PDB entry 3SJB | X-ray diffraction, 3.30 A resolution | chains A and D of the 4 polymer chains in the assembly

Chain A:
Molecule: ATPase GET3
Organism: Saccharomyces cerevisiae
Notes: EC 3.6.-.-
UniProtKB: Q12154 (GET3_YEAST); numbering as in UniProt (aligned over 1-354)
Sequence (362 residues; numbered 1 to 362; the number before each row is that of its first residue):
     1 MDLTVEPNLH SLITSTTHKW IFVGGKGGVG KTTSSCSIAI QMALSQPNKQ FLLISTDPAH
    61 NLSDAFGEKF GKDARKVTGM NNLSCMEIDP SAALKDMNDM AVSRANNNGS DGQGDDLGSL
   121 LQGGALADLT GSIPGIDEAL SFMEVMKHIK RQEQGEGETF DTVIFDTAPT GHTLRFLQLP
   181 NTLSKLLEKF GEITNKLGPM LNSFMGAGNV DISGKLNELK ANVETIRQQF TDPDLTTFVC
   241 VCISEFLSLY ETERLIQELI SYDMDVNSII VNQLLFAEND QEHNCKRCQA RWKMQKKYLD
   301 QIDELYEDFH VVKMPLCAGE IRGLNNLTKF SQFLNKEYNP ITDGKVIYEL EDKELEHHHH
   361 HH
Unresolved in the structure: 1-3, 99-126, 179-213, 355-362
Sequence notes: expression tag (355-362)
Metal / ion sites: Zn2+: Cys-285, Cys-288 (shared with 2 residues of chain B)
UniProt features mapped onto this chain:
  - active site: Asp-57
  - binding site (ATP): Lys-26 to Thr-33, Glu-245, Asn-272, Pro-315 to Arg-322
  - binding site (Zn(2+)): Cys-285, Cys-288

Chain D:
Molecule: Golgi to ER traffic protein 1
Organism: Saccharomyces cerevisiae
Notes: fragment: Get1 cytosolic domain from residue 19 to 103
UniProtKB: P53192 (GET1_YEAST); residue numbers follow UniProt; this construct covers 19-103
Sequence (93 residues; each row starts with the number of its first residue):
    18 MQYTNKYHEK WISKFAPGNE LSKKYLAKVK ERHELKEFNN SISAQDNYAK WTKNNRKLDS
    78 LDKEINNLKD EIQSENKAFQ AHLHKLEHHH HHH
Unresolved in the structure: 18-35, 108-110
Sequence notes: expression tag (18, 104-110)

Chain A / chain D interface:
Contacting residue pairs - 20 pairs, chain A then chain D:
  Phe-246(A) with Ala-61(D); Tyr-65(D), hydrophobic
  Leu-249(A) with Tyr-65(D), hydrogen bond (backbone-side chain)
  Tyr-250(A) with Tyr-65(D), hydrogen bond (backbone-side chain); Trp-68(D), hydrophobic
  Glu-253(A) with Tyr-65(D); Thr-69(D); Arg-73(D), salt bridge
  Gln-257(A) with Arg-73(D)
  Lys-297(A) with Gln-62(D), hydrogen bond (side chain-backbone); Asp-63(D), salt bridge
  Tyr-298(A) with Gln-62(D), hydrogen bond (side chain-backbone)
  Gln-301(A) with Tyr-65(D); Ala-66(D), hydrogen bond (side chain-backbone)
  Glu-304(A) with Ala-66(D); Lys-70(D), salt bridge
  Leu-305(A) with Ala-66(D); Thr-69(D); Arg-73(D)
  Tyr-306(A) with Arg-73(D)
Other interface residues (no listed pair), chain D (10 interface residues in all): Asn-64

Overview:
11 residues of chain A and 10 residues of chain D are in contact; the contacts include 5 hydrogen bonds and 3
salt bridges. Polar pairs include Glu-253(A)/Arg-73(D), Lys-297(A)/Asp-63(D) and Glu-304(A)/Lys-70(D).
Here chain A is ATPase GET3 and chain D is Golgi to ER traffic protein 1, both from Saccharomyces cerevisiae.
Entry 3SJB (Crystal structure of S. cerevisiae Get3 in the open state in complex with Get1 cytosolic domain)
was determined by X-ray diffraction (same publication as 3SJD, 3SJA and 3SJC).
